8B6N - chain A; structure by X-ray diffraction, 2.30 A resolution.

== Chain A ==
Molecule: Haloalkane dehalogenase
Source organism: Rhodococcus sp
Notes: EC 3.8.1.5
UniProt: P0A3G3 (DHAA_RHOSO); the construct has insertions or renumbered stretches relative to UniProt, so the offset changes along the chain: 2-139 = UniProt 156-293; 157-294 = UniProt 4-141
Sequence (294 residues; numbered 1 to 294; the number before each row is that of its first residue):
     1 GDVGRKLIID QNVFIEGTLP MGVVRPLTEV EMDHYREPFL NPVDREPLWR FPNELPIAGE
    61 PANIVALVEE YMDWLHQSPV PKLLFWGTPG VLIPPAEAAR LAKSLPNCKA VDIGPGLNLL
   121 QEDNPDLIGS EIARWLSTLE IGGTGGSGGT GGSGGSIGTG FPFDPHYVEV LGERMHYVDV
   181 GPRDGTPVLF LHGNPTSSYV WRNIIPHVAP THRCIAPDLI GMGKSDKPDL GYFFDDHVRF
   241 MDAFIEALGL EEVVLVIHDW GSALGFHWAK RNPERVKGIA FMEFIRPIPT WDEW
Disordered / not traced: 1, 140-156, 291-294
Sequence notes: expression tag (1); conflict Lys6 (Glu160 in P0A3G3), Val13 (Ala167 in P0A3G3), Thr18 (Ala172 in P0A3G3), Met21 (Lys175 in P0A3G3), Gly22 (Cys176 in P0A3G3), Asn41 (Lys195 in P0A3G3), Glu70 (Ala224 in P0A3G3), Asp73 (Asn227 in P0A3G3), Lys103 (Glu257 in P0A3G3), Ala110 (Thr264 in P0A3G3), Asn118 (His272 in P0A3G3), Leu119 (Tyr273 in P0A3G3), Ser137 (Pro291 in P0A3G3), Thr138 (Ala292 in P0A3G3), Val200 (Leu47 in P0A3G3), Thr211 (Ser58 in P0A3G3), Gly231 (Asp78 in P0A3G3), Phe240 (Tyr87 in P0A3G3), Met241 (Leu88 in P0A3G3), Phe281 (Cys128 in P0A3G3); linker (140-156)
Residues lining bound ligands: N-cyclohexyltaurine (NHE; 2-[N-cyclohexylamino]ethane sulfonic acid): Phe14, Thr18, Leu19, Gly22, Phe51, Pro52, Leu55, Val91, Leu92, Asn118, Asn194, Pro195, Asp259, Trp260
Curated features (UniProtKB/Swiss-Prot):
  - active site: Asp259 (Nucleophile), Glu283 (Proton donor)

== Overview ==
Chain A binds N-cyclohexyltaurine. Curated annotation (UniProt) lists active-site residues Asp259 and Glu283.
Chain A is Haloalkane dehalogenase (Rhodococcus sp); the structure, X-ray structure of the haloalkane
dehalogenase HaloTag7 circular permutated at positions 141-156 (cpHaloTagDelta), was determined by X-ray
diffraction (same publication as 8B6P).
